PDB entry 6J6G | electron microscopy, 3.20 A resolution | chains A and L of the 41 polymer chains in the assembly

[Chain A]
Name: Pre-mRNA-splicing factor 8
Organism: Saccharomyces cerevisiae (strain ATCC 204508 / S288c)
Reference sequence: P33334 (PRP8_YEAST); residue numbers follow UniProt; this construct covers 1-2413
Sequence (2413 residues; numbered 1 to 2413; the number before each row is that of its first residue):
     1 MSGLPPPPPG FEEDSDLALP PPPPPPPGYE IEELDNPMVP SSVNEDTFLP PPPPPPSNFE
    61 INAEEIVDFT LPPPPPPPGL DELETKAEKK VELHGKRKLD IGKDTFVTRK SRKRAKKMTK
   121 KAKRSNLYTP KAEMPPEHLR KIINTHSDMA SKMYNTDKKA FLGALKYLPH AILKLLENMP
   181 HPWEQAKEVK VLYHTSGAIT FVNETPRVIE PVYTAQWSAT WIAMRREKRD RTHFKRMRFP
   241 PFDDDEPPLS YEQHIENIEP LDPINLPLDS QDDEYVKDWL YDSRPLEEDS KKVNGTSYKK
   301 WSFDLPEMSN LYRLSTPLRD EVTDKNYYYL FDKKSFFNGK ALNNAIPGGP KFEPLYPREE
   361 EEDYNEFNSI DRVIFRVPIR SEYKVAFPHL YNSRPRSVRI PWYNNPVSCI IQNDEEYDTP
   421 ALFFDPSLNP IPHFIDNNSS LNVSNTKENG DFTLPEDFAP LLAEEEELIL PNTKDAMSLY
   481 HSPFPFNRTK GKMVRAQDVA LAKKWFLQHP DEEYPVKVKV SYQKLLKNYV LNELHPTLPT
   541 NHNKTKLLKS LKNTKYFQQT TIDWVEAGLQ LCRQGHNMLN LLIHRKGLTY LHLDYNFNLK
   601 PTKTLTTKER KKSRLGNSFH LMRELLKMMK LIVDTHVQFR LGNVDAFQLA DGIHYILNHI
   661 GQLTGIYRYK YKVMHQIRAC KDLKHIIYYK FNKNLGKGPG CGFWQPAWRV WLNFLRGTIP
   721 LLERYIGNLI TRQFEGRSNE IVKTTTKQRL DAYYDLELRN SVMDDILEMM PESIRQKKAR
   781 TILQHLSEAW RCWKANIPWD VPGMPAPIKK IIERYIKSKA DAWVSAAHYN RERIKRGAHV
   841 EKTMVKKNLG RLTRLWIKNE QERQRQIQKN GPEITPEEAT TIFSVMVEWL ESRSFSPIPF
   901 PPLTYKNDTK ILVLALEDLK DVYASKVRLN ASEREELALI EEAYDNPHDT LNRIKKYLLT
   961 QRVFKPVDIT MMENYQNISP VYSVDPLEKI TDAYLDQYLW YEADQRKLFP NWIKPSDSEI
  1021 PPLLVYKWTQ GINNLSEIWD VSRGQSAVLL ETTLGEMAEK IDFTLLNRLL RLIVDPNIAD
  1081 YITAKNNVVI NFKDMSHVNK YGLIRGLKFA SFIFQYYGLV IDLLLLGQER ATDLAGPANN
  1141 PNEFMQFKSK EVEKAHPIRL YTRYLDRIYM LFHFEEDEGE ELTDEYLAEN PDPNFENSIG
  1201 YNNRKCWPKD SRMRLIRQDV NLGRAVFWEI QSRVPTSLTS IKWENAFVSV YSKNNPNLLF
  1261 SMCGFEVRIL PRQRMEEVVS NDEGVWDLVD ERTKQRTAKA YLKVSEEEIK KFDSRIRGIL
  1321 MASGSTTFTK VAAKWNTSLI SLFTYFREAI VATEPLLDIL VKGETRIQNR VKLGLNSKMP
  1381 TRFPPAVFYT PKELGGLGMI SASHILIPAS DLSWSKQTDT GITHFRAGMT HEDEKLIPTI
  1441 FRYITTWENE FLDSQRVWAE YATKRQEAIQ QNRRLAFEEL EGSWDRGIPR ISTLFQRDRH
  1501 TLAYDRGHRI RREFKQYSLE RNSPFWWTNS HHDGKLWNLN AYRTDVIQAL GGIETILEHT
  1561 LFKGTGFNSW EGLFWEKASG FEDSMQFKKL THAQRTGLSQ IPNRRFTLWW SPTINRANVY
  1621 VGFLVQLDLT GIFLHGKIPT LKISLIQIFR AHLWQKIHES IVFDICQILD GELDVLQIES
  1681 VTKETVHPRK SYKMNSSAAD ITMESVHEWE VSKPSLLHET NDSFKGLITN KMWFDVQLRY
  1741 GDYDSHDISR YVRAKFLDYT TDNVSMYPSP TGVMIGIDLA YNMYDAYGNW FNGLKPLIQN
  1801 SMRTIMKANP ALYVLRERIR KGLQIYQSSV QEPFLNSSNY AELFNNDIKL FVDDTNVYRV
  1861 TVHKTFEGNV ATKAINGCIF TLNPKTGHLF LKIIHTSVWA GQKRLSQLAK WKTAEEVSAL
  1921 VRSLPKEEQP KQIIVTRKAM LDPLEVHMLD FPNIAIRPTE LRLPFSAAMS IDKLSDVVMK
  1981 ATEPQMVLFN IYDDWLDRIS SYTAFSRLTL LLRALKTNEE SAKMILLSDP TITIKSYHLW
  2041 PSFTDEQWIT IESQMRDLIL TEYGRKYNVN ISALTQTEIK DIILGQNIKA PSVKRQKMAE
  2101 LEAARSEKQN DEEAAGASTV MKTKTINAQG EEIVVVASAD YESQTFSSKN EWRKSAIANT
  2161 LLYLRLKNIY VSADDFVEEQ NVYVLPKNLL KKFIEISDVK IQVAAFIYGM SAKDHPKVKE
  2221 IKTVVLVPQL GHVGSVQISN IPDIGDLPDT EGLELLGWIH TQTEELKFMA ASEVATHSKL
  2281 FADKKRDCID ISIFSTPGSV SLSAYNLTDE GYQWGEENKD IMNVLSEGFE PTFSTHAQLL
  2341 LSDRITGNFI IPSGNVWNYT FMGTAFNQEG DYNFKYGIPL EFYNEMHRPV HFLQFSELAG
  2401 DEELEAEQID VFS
Disordered / not traced: 1-126, 435-449, 1578-1598, 1830-1839, 2086-2413
Ligand contacts: inositol hexakisphosphate (IHP): Lys-228, Arg-236, Lys-517, His-659, Lys-684, His-685, Tyr-688, Tyr-689, Asn-692, Lys-697, Gly-698
UniProt features mapped onto this chain:
  - region: Met-1585 to Leu-1598 (Important for branch point selection)
  - mutagenesis: His-1658 (H1658S: No effect on viability), Glu-1684 (E1684Q: No effect on viability), His-1687 (H1687S: No effect on viability), Asp-1700 (D1700N: No effect on viability), Asp-1735 (D1735N: No effect on viability), Asp-1853 (D1853A: Alters protein folding. Severely impaired growth. Strongly reduced growth at 35 degrees Celsius; when associated with A-1854; D1853N: Reduced growth at 30 degrees Celsius ...), Asp-1854 (D1854A: Reduced growth at 30 degrees Celsius. Strongly reduced growth at 16 degrees Celsius. Strongly reduced growth at 35 degrees Celsius; when associated with A-1853 ...), Thr-1855 (T1855A: Reduced growth at 30 degrees Celsius. Strongly reduced growth at 16 degrees Celsius), Thr-1936 (T1936A: Reduced growth at 30 degrees Celsius. Strongly reduced growth at 16 degrees Celsius), Arg-1937 (R1937K: Severely impaired growth. Reduced growth at 30 degrees Celsius. Strongly reduced growth at 16 degrees Celsius)

[Chain L]
Molecule: U2 snRNA
Organism: Saccharomyces cerevisiae S288c
Sequence (1175 nucleotides; numbered 1 to 1175; the number before each row is that of its first residue):
     1 ACGAAUCUCU UUGCCUUUUG GCUUAGAUCA AGUGUAGUAU CUGUUCUUUU CAGUGUAACA
    61 ACUGAAAUGA CCUCAAUGAG GCUCAUUACC UUUUAAUUUG UUACAAUACA CAUUUUUUGG
   121 CACCCAAAAU AAUAAAAUGG ACGGGAAGAG ACUUUUUAAG CAAGUUGUUU UCCGCUAAUG
   181 UCAGGUCUCA CUACUUUUUG CUGCUAUUUU UCUUCGCUCA UGGUUUCUUC AUAAGGCGUU
   241 UUUAUGAUGG UUUUUCGAAA UUGGUUUUUG AGACGACGGU UGCUCAAGGU UAUUGUUUUU
   301 GUUUUCUUCU GGUUGUUUUC UAUUUUCUUU UUUUUAGCUU UCUGUUUCUC CCUUAGUUUG
   361 GCUUUUUGCU UCAUACUCUU CCCUGUCUUU CCGAGCCGUU UAUGUCCAAC GCGGGAUUUG
   421 GUUUUUCUUU AUCGAUGGGA AGAAAUGGUG CUAUAGUAGG UUGGGAGAUA AUAUUUAUGG
   481 UAUGGGGUGC UAGUGCGGAU GGGGCGCUCU UAUUGUUGAU UUCUUCGCUC GUCUUCUUUU
   541 UCUGGUGGCG CUGCAAGAGG AAGUUUUUCG ACUUUGUUAU GAUUUUUGGU UUGCAAGGAA
   601 AGGUGUCUUA CGAUUCUUUU UUUGAUGUAA UAGGAUAAGC UUGCUUAUCC CCCAAGUAUC
   661 GGCCAAAGUU GUUGAUUUUC CUUUUGAAGU GUCCUCGGUU UGAGGGGGUG UAGGGUGGGG
   721 UUGGUCUACA AUAAGAGUGU UCCAUUGUUA ACGUGCUGGC GUCUUUUACU AUAUUUUUUU
   781 UCCCAGUUUA UUUUGUGCUU AUUUUCUCAU UGAGGAGAAG GAGCUCUUCU CGCAGGAUAU
   841 AAAUGGAGGU UUGCUAAAGG GGAGGAGAUG UGUUUGUGAG AAUACUGCUG AGAGAGUUCU
   901 GGAAGAGAAA AAAAGGAGGC AAUGGAAGGC GUUUGCUGGG AAAAGAGAAG AGCCAUGACU
   961 GCAUCUGUUG UUUCAAGGCC AGUUUUAUUA ACCGCCUAUG UCAUAGAGGC GUUUUUUUUG
  1021 GAGGGAUUUG AAGAAUGCCG GCGGCAUCAA GAAACGGACU UGAUGGUUGA CGCCUGUUUU
  1081 UAAAGUUAGA GACGUCGCGA CCCUCGCACU UGUGGAGUCG UUCUUGACUU UUACUUUGGU
  1141 CGCUUGAUGU UUCUCUCGUC UUCCCGUUCG CUCUU
Disordered / not traced: 53, 64-65, 76-77, 86-95, 132-138, 157-1081, 1087-1088, 1109-1113, 1132-1135, 1156-1158, 1170-1175

[Interface between chain A and chain L]
Contacting residue pairs (47; chain A residue first):
  Asp-751(A) / C22(L)  hydrogen bond to the sugar
  Ala-752(A) / G21(L)  base contact
  Asp-755(A) / G21(L)  hydrogen bond to the sugar
  Asp-755(A) / C22(L)  sugar contact
  Arg-759(A) / G21(L)  sugar contact
  Arg-780(A) / G20(L)  sugar contact
  Gln-784(A) / U19(L)  hydrogen bond to the sugar
  Gln-784(A) / G20(L)  sugar contact
  Gln-784(A) / G21(L)  phosphate contact
  Ser-787(A) / G21(L)  phosphate contact
  Ser-787(A) / C22(L)  hydrogen bond to the phosphate
  Trp-790(A) / U23(L)  hydrogen bond to the phosphate
  Arg-791(A) / C22(L)  salt bridge to the phosphate
  Lys-794(A) / A25(L)  salt bridge to the phosphate
  Lys-819(A) / U23(L)  salt bridge to the phosphate
  Trp-823(A) / U24(L)  hydrogen bond to the phosphate
  Thr-843(A) / U24(L)  base contact
  Lys-846(A) / U24(L)  sugar contact
  Lys-847(A) / U23(L)  hydrogen bond to the phosphate
  Lys-847(A) / U24(L)  salt bridge to the phosphate
  Gly-850(A) / U24(L)  sugar contact
  Arg-851(A) / U24(L)  salt bridge to the phosphate
  Arg-854(A) / A25(L)  salt bridge to the phosphate
  Arg-928(A) / A30(L)  base contact
  Arg-928(A) / G32(L)  base contact
  Leu-929(A) / A30(L)  sugar contact
  Asn-930(A) / C29(L)  phosphate contact
  Asn-930(A) / A30(L)  phosphate contact
  Ala-931(A) / A30(L)  hydrogen bond to the phosphate
  Arg-934(A) / A31(L)  salt bridge to the phosphate
  Lys-1093(A) / U24(L)  hydrogen bond to the sugar
  Lys-1093(A) / A25(L)  base contact
  Lys-1093(A) / A27(L)  salt bridge to the phosphate
  Asp-1094(A) / A25(L)  base contact
  Arg-1604(A) / U35(L)  sugar contact
  Arg-1604(A) / A36(L)  sugar contact
  Gln-1647(A) / A36(L)  hydrogen bond to the sugar
  Gln-1647(A) / G37(L)  sugar contact
  Gln-1824(A) / U35(L)  sugar contact
  Tyr-1858(A) / U45(L)  phosphate contact
  Tyr-1858(A) / C46(L)  hydrogen bond to the phosphate
  Phe-1866(A) / C51(L)  base contact
  Glu-1867(A) / C51(L)  base contact
  Gly-1868(A) / U50(L)  base contact
  Thr-1872(A) / U47(L)  hydrogen bond to the phosphate
  Lys-1903(A) / C46(L)  sugar contact
  Arg-1904(A) / C46(L)  sugar contact
Interface residues without a listed pair, chain A (39 interface residues in all): Thr-781, Asn-1869, Leu-1905, Ser-1906

[Summary]
Chain A and chain L form an interface of 39 and 20 residues respectively; the contacts include 12 hydrogen
bonds and 8 salt bridges. Polar contacts include Asp-751(A)/C22(L), Asp-755(A)/G21(L) and Gln-784(A)/U19(L).
Ligands of chain A: inositol hexakisphosphate. From UniProt: 10 mutagenesis sites on chain A.
Here chain A is Pre-mRNA-splicing factor 8 (Saccharomyces cerevisiae (strain ATCC 204508 / S288c)) and chain L
is U2 snRNA (Saccharomyces cerevisiae S288c). Entry 6J6G (Cryo-EM structure of the yeast B*-a2 complex at an
average resolution of 3.2 angstrom) was determined by electron microscopy (same publication as 6J6H, 6J6N and
6J6Q).
